PDB entry 8S0C | electron microscopy, 4.00 A resolution | chains C and E of the 7 polymer chains in the assembly

== Chain C ==
Molecule: Isoform 2 of Origin recognition complex subunit 3
From: Homo sapiens
UniProtKB: Q9UBD5 (ORC3_HUMAN), isoform Q9UBD5-2; numbering as in UniProt (aligned over 1-712)
Chain sequence (712 residues; numbered 1 to 712; the number before each row is that of its first residue):
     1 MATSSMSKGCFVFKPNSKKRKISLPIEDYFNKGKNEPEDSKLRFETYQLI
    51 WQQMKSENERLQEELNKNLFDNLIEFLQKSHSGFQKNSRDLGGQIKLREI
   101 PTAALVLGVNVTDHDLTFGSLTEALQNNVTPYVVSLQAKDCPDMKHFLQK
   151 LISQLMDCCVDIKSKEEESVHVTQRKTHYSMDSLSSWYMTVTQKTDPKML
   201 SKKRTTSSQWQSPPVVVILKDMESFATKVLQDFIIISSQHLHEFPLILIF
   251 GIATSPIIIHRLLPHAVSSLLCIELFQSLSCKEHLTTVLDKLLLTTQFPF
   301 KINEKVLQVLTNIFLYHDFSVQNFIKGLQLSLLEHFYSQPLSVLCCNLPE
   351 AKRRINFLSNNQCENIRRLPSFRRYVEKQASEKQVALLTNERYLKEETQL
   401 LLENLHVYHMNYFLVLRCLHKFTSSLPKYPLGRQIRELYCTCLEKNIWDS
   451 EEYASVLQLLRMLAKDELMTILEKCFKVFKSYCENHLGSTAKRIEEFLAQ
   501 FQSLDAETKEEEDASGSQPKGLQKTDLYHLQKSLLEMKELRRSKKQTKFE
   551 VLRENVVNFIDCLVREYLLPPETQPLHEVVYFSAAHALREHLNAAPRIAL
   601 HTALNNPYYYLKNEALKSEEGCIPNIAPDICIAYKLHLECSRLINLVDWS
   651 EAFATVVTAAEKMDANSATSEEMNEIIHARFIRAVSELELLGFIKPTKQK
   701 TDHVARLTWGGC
Disordered / not traced: 1-2, 14-24, 86-93, 106-111, 160-176, 194-211, 278-280, 376-401, 449-451, 502-548, 619-624, 639-643, 662-672, 710-712

== Chain E ==
Molecule: Origin recognition complex subunit 5
From: Homo sapiens
UniProtKB: O43913 (ORC5_HUMAN); residues 1-435 here = UniProt positions 1-435
Chain sequence (435 residues; numbered 1 to 435; the number before each row is that of its first residue):
     1 MPHLENVVLCRESQVSILQSLFGERHHFSFPSIFIYGHTASGKTYVTQTL
    51 LKTLELPHVFVNCVECFTLRLLLEQILNKLNHLSSSEDGCSTEITCETFN
   101 DFVRLFKQVTTAENLKDQTVYIVLDKAEYLRDMEANLLPGFLRLQELADR
   151 NVTVLFLSEIVWEKFRPNTGCFEPFVLYFPDYSIGNLQKILSHDHPPEYS
   201 ADFYAAYINILLGVFYTVCRDLKELRHLAVLNFPKYCEPVVKGEASERDT
   251 RKLWRNIEPHLKKAMQTVYLREISSSQWEKLQKDDTDPGQLKGLSAHTHV
   301 ELPYYSKFILIAAYLASYNPARTDKRFFLKHHGKIKKTNFLKKHEKTSNH
   351 LLGPKPFPLDRLLAILYSIVDSRVAPTANIFSQITSLVTLQLLTLVGHDD
   401 QLDGPKYKCTVSLDFIRAIARTVNFDIIKYLYDFL
Disordered / not traced: 1-6, 86-91, 286-303, 321-348, 434-435
Ion coordination: Mg2+: Thr44 (together with ATP-gamma-S)
Small-molecule neighbours: ATP-gamma-S (AGS; phosphothiophosphoric acid-adenylate ester): Val7, Val8, Leu9, Arg11, Thr39, Ala40, Ser41, Gly42, Lys43, Thr44, Tyr45, Val46, Lys126, Tyr182, Leu222, Lys223

== Chain C / chain E interface ==
Pairs across the interface (36; chain C residue first):
  Met144(C) - Phe67(E)  hydrophobic
  His178(C) - Arg70(E)
  His178(C) - Leu71(E)
  Ser180(C) - Leu71(E)
  Ile235(C) - Val64(E)  hydrophobic
  Ile236(C) - Glu65(E)
  Gln239(C) - Asn62(E)  hydrogen bond
  Gln239(C) - Glu65(E)
  His240(C) - Glu65(E)  salt bridge
  Thr254(C) - Leu390(E)
  His265(C) - Tyr269(E)  hydrogen bond (side chain-backbone)
  His265(C) - Leu270(E)
  His265(C) - Arg271(E)
  Ser269(C) - Arg271(E)  hydrogen bond
  Leu271(C) - Arg271(E)
  Cys272(C) - Ser274(E)  hydrogen bond
  Ile273(C) - Ser274(E)
  Glu274(C) - Ser276(E)  hydrogen bond
  Glu274(C) - Gln277(E)  hydrogen bond
  Leu315(C) - Tyr304(E)
  Tyr316(C) - Tyr305(E)
  His317(C) - Asn379(E)
  His317(C) - Gln383(E)  hydrogen bond (backbone-side chain)
  Asp318(C) - Asn379(E)
  Phe319(C) - Tyr304(E)
  Leu592(C) - Asn379(E)
  Asn593(C) - Asn379(E)
  Ala594(C) - Ala378(E)  hydrogen bond (backbone-backbone)
  Pro596(C) - Ala378(E)
  Arg597(C) - Leu363(E)
  Arg597(C) - Tyr367(E)
  Arg597(C) - Pro376(E)
  Ile598(C) - Pro376(E)
  Lys695(C) - Asp403(E)  salt bridge
  Arg706(C) - Asp403(E)  salt bridge
  Thr708(C) - Asp360(E)  hydrogen bond
Other interface residues (no listed pair), chain C (35 interface residues in all): Leu97, Glu99, Tyr179, Asp232, Ser268, Ala595, Trp709
Other interface residues (no listed pair), chain E (30 interface residues in all): Tyr129, Lys223, His227, Ser275, Thr377, Phe381, Thr389

== Overview ==
35 residues of chain C face 30 of chain E across their interface, with 9 hydrogen bonds and 3 salt bridges.
Among the polar pairs are His240(C)-Glu65(E), Lys695(C)-Asp403(E) and Arg706(C)-Asp403(E). Ligands of chain E:
ATP-gamma-S.
Chain C is Isoform 2 of Origin recognition complex subunit 3 and chain E is Origin recognition complex subunit
5, both from Homo sapiens; the structure, H. sapiens ORC1-5 bound to double stranded DNA as part of the
MCM-ORC complex, was determined by electron microscopy together with 8S09, 8S0A, 8S0B, 8S0D, 8S0E and 8S0F
from the same study.
